PDB entry 5N8L | solution NMR | chains A and B of the 3 polymer chains in the assembly

== Chain A ==
Molecule: RISC-loading complex subunit TARBP2
From: Homo sapiens
Reference sequence: Q15633 (TRBP2_HUMAN); numbering as in UniProt (aligned over 16-227)
Amino-acid sequence (215 residues; numbered 13 to 227; the number before each row is that of its first residue):
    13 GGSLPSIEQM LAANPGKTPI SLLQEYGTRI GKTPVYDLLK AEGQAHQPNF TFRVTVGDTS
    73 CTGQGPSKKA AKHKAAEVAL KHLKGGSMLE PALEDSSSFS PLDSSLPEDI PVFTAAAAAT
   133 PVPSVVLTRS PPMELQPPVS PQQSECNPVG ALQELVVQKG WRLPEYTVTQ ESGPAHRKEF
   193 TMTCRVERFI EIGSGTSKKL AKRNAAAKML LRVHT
Unresolved in the structure: 98-157
Differences from the reference sequence: expression tag (13-15)
Swiss-Prot annotation at these positions:
  - modified residue: Ser152 (Phosphoserine)
Reported in the primary citation:
  - binding site for the 21-nt RNA strand: Thr40, Leu175, Ala187, His188
  - binding site for the 21-nt RNA strand (chain B): Ala57, His58, Val169, His188

== Chain B ==
Molecule: 21-nt RNA strand
Sequence (21 nucleotides; numbered 1 to 21; the number before each row is that of its first residue):
     1 UUAAUUAUCU AUUCCGUACU U

== How chain A and chain B interact ==
Residue-residue contacts (27; chain A residue first):
  Thr30(A) - U5(B)  sugar contact
  Ile32(A) - A4(B)  sugar contact
  Ile32(A) - U5(B)  sugar contact
  Ser33(A) - A4(B)  sugar contact
  Gln36(A) - A3(B)  sugar contact
  Ala57(A) - C14(B)  sugar contact
  Ala57(A) - C15(B)  sugar contact
  His58(A) - C15(B)  sugar contact
  His58(A) - G16(B)  sugar contact
  Lys81(A) - U6(B)  phosphate contact
  Lys84(A) - A4(B)  phosphate contact
  Lys84(A) - U5(B)  phosphate contact
  Glu166(A) - U17(B)  sugar contact
  Glu166(A) - A18(B)  sugar contact
  Val169(A) - A18(B)  sugar contact
  Val169(A) - C19(B)  sugar contact
  Ala187(A) - U6(B)  base contact
  His188(A) - U6(B)  base contact
  Arg189(A) - U6(B)  sugar contact
  Lys190(A) - A7(B)  sugar contact
  Phe192(A) - A7(B)  sugar contact
  Phe192(A) - U8(B)  sugar contact
  Thr208(A) - A7(B)  sugar contact
  Ser209(A) - A7(B)  phosphate contact
  Ser209(A) - U8(B)  phosphate contact
  Lys210(A) - U8(B)  phosphate contact
  Lys210(A) - C9(B)  phosphate contact
Interface residues without a listed pair, chain A (21 interface residues in all): Asn159, Gln165, Lys211

== In short ==
21 residues of chain A face 13 of chain B across their interface. From the paper: a binding site for the 21-nt
RNA strand at Thr40(A), Leu175(A) and Ala187(A) among others; a binding site for the 21-nt RNA strand (chain
B) at Ala57(A), His58(A) and Val169(A) among others.
Here chain A is RISC-loading complex subunit TARBP2 (Homo sapiens) and chain B is a 21-nt RNA strand. Entry
5N8L (Structure of TRBP dsRBD 1 and 2 in complex with a 19 bp siRNA (Complex B)) was determined by solution
NMR together with 5N8M from the same study.
